PDB entry 8TW7 | electron microscopy, 3.80 A resolution | chains 3 and 2 of the 8 polymer chains in the assembly

# Chain 3
Molecule: Replication factor C subunit 3
From: Saccharomyces cerevisiae
Reference sequence: P38629 (RFC3_YEAST); residue numbers follow UniProt; this construct covers 9-335
Chain sequence (327 residues; numbered 9 to 335; the number before each row is that of its first residue):
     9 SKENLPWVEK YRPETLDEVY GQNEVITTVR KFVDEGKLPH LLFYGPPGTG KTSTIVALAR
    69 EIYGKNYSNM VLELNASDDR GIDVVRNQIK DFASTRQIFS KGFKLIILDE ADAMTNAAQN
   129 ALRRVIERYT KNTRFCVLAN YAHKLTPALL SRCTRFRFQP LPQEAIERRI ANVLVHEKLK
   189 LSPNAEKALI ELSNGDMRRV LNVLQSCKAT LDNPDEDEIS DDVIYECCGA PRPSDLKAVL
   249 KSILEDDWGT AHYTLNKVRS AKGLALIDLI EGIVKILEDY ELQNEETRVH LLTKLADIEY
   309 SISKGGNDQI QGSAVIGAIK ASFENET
Metal / ion sites: Mg2+: T60 (together with ATP-gamma-S)
Small-molecule neighbours: ATP-gamma-S (AGS; phosphothiophosphoric acid-adenylate ester): V16, Y19, R20, P21, E26, V27, Y28, P54, P55, G56, T57, G58, K59, T60, S61, N148, L169, R177, M205, R206, L209
Curated features (UniProtKB/Swiss-Prot):
  - binding site (ATP): V16 to Y19, R20, Y28, G53 to S61, N148, R206

# Chain 2
Molecule: Replication factor C subunit 2
From: Saccharomyces cerevisiae
Reference sequence: P40348 (RFC2_YEAST); residues 14-353 here = UniProt positions 14-353
Chain sequence (340 residues; numbered 14 to 353; the number before each row is that of its first residue):
    14 SKLAAEQSLA QQPWVEKYRP KNLDEVTAQD HAVTVLKKTL KSANLPHMLF YGPPGTGKTS
    74 TILALTKELY GPDLMKSRIL ELNASDERGI SIVREKVKNF ARLTVSKPSK HDLENYPCPP
   134 YKIIILDEAD SMTADAQSAL RRTMETYSGV TRFCLICNYV TRIIDPLASR CSKFRFKALD
   194 ASNAIDRLRF ISEQENVKCD DGVLERILDI SAGDLRRGIT LLQSASKGAQ YLGDGKNITS
   254 TQVEELAGVV PHDILIEIVE KVKSGDFDEI KKYVNTFMKS GWSAASVVNQ LHEYYITNDN
   314 FDTNFKNQIS WLLFTTDSRL NNGTNEHIQL LNLLVKISQL
Disordered / not traced: 263
Metal / ion sites: Mg2+: T72 (together with ATP-gamma-S)
Small-molecule neighbours: ATP-gamma-S (AGS; phosphothiophosphoric acid-adenylate ester): V28, Y31, R32, P33, E38, V39, T40, Q42, P66, P67, G68, T69, G70, K71, T72, S73, N171, L192, R200, L228, R229, I232
Curated features (UniProtKB/Swiss-Prot):
  - binding site (ATP): V28, R32, G65 to S73, N171, R229

# Interface between chain 3 and chain 2
Contacting residue pairs - 34 pairs, chain 3 then chain 2:
  S85(3) - R107(2)  hydrogen bond (backbone-side chain)
  N210(3) - S182(2)  hydrogen bond
  C236(3) - K186(2)
  W256(3) - T316(2)
  W256(3) - K319(2)
  W256(3) - N320(2)  hydrogen bond
  H260(3) - I309(2)
  A269(3) - K190(2)
  K302(3) - W324(2)
  D305(3) - F327(2)
  I306(3) - W324(2)  hydrophobic
  I306(3) - F327(2)  hydrophobic
  S309(3) - F327(2)
  S309(3) - S331(2)  hydrogen bond
  K312(3) - N335(2)
  G313(3) - N334(2)
  G314(3) - D330(2)
  G314(3) - N334(2)
  N315(3) - N302(2)
  N315(3) - D330(2)  hydrogen bond
  Q317(3) - H305(2)  hydrogen bond (backbone-side chain)
  I318(3) - V301(2)  hydrophobic
  I318(3) - H305(2)
  I318(3) - L326(2)
  I318(3) - F327(2)  hydrophobic
  S321(3) - H305(2)  hydrogen bond
  S321(3) - I309(2)
  S321(3) - S323(2)  hydrogen bond (backbone-side chain)
  A322(3) - S323(2)
  A322(3) - F327(2)  hydrophobic
  G325(3) - N320(2)
  G325(3) - S323(2)
  K328(3) - N320(2)
  A329(3) - N320(2)
Other interface residues (no listed pair), chain 3 (28 interface residues in all): R20, A84, S214, D255, S268, K270, Q319
Other interface residues (no listed pair), chain 2 (23 interface residues in all): R155, R188, A191, D312

# In short
28 residues of chain 3 and 23 residues of chain 2 are in contact; the contacts include 8 hydrogen bonds. Polar
contacts include S85(3)-R107(2), N210(3)-S182(2) and W256(3)-N320(2). Bound to chain 3: ATP-gamma-S. Bound to
chain 2: ATP-gamma-S.
Here chain 3 is Replication factor C subunit 3 and chain 2 is Replication factor C subunit 2, both from
Saccharomyces cerevisiae. Entry 8TW7 (Cryo-EM structure of S. cerevisiae Ctf18-RFC-PCNA complex in Apo state
conformation I) was determined by electron microscopy (same publication as 9B8R, 8TW8, 8TW9, 8TWA and 8TWB).
